6AM0 - chains D and G of the 8 polymer chains in the assembly; structure by X-ray diffraction, 2.84 A resolution.

Chain D:
Name: KLLA0A11308p
From: Kluyveromyces lactis (strain ATCC 8585 / CBS 2359 / DSM 70799 / NBRC 1267 / NRRL Y-1140 / WM37)
Reference sequence: Q6CX48 (Q6CX48_KLULA); numbering as in UniProt (aligned over 1-66)
Chain sequence (66 residues; each row starts with the number of its first residue):
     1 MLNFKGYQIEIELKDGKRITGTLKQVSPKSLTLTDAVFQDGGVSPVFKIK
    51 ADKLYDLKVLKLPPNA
Not modelled in the structure: 66

Chain G:
Name: KLLA0A01474p
Reference sequence: Q6CYC5 (Q6CYC5_KLULA); numbering as in UniProt (aligned over 355-380)
Chain sequence (26 residues; numbered 355 to 380; the number before each row is that of its first residue):
   355 HSKCYAGATFATEAPQVTTLPKPSFV

How chain D and chain G interact:
Contacting residue pairs - 11 pairs, chain D then chain G:
  Q25(D) with V371(G), hydrogen bond (side chain-backbone); T372(G)
  V26(D) with T372(G)
  S27(D) with Q370(G), hydrogen bond; T372(G), hydrogen bond
  P28(D) with Q370(G)
  K29(D) with Q370(G)
  S30(D) with T372(G), hydrogen bond (side chain-backbone)
  T32(D) with T372(G)
  K48(D) with T372(G); L374(G), hydrogen bond (side chain-backbone)
Other interface residues (no listed pair), chain G (6 interface residues in all): T373, P375

Summary:
8 residues of chain D and 6 residues of chain G are in contact; the contacts include 5 hydrogen bonds. Polar
contacts include Q25(D)-V371(G), S27(D)-Q370(G) and S27(D)-T372(G).
Chain D is KLLA0A11308p (Kluyveromyces lactis (strain ATCC 8585 / CBS 2359 / DSM 70799 / NBRC 1267 / NRRL
Y-1140 / WM37)) and chain G is KLLA0A01474p; the structure, Crystal structure of K. lactis Edc1-Dcp1-Dcp2-Edc3
decapping complex with synthetic cap substrate analog, was determined by X-ray diffraction.
